Entry 7MKL (electron microscopy, 3.20 A resolution); this record covers chains H and L of the 5 polymer chains in the assembly.

[Chain H]
Molecule: SARS2-38 Fv heavy chain
Organism: Mus musculus
Chain sequence (113 residues; row label = number of the first residue in the row):
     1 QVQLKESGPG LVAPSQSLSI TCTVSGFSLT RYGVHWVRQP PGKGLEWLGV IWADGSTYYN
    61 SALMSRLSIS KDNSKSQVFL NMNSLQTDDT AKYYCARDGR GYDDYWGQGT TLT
Cystine bridges: Cys22-Cys95

[Chain L]
Molecule: SARS2-38 Fv light chain
Organism: Mus musculus
Chain sequence (105 residues; row label = number of the first residue in the row):
     1 QIVLTQSPAI MSASPGEKVT MTCSASSTVS FIYWYQQKPG SSPRLLIYDT SNPASGVPVR
    61 FSGSGCGTSY YLTISRMEAE DAATYYCQQW NTYPLTFGAG TKLEL
Cystine bridges: Cys23-Cys87

[Chain H / chain L interface]
Pairs across the interface (16; chain H residue first):
  Val37(H) - Phe97(L)  hydrophobic
  Leu45(H) - Phe97(L)  hydrophobic
  Trp47(H) - Tyr93(L)  hydrophobic
  Trp47(H) - Pro94(L)  hydrophobic
  Trp47(H) - Leu95(L)
  Trp47(H) - Phe97(L)  hydrophobic
  Gly49(H) - Tyr93(L)
  Val50(H) - Tyr93(L)
  Ile51(H) - Tyr93(L)
  Asn60(H) - Tyr93(L)
  Asn60(H) - Pro94(L)
  Tyr94(H) - Ser42(L)  hydrogen bond
  Asp98(H) - Trp90(L)
  Tyr102(H) - Tyr48(L)  hydrophobic
  Asp104(H) - Leu46(L)
  Trp106(H) - Arg44(L)
Other interface residues (no listed pair), chain H (13 interface residues in all): Gly44
Other interface residues (no listed pair), chain L (11 interface residues in all): Tyr86, Gly98

[In short]
The interface between chain H and chain L involves 13 residues on one side and 11 on the other; the contacts
include 1 hydrogen bond. Its one hydrogen-bonded contact is Tyr94(H)-Ser42(L).
Chain H is SARS2-38 Fv heavy chain and chain L is SARS2-38 Fv light chain, both from Mus musculus; the
structure, SARS-CoV-2 Spike in complex with neutralizing Fab SARS2-38 (three down conformation), was
determined by electron microscopy, deposited together with 7MKM.
